6XQ2 - chains C and B of the 3 polymer chains in the assembly; structure by X-ray diffraction, 3.00 A resolution.

== Chain C ==
Molecule: antibody S8V2-37 heavy chain
From: Homo sapiens
Notes: antibody fragment or engineered binder
Amino-acid sequence (233 residues; row label = number of the first residue in the row):
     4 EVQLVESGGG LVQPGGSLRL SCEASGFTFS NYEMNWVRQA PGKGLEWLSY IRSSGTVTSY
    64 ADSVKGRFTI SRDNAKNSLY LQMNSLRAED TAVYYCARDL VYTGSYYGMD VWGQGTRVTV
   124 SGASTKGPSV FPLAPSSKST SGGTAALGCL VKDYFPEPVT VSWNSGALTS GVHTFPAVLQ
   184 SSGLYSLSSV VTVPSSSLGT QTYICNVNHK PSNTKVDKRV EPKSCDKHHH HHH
Not modelled in the structure: 140-144, 226-236
Disulfides: C25-C99, C152-C208

== Chain B ==
Molecule: antibody S8V2-37 light chain
From: Homo sapiens
Notes: antibody fragment or engineered binder
Amino-acid sequence (214 residues; each row starts with the number of its first residue):
     1 AIQLTQSPSS LSASVGDRVT ITCRTSQGIS TPLAWYQHKP GKSPKLLIHD AFSLESGVPS
    61 RFSGSGSGTD FSLTISSVQP EDFATYYCQQ FYDYPITFGQ GTRLEIRRTV AAPSVFIFPP
   121 SDEQLKSGTA SVVCLLNNFY PREAKVQWKV DNALQSGNSQ ESVTEQDSKD STYSLSSTLT
   181 LSKADYEKHK VYACEVTHQG LSSPVTKSFN RGEC
Not modelled in the structure: 212-214
Disulfides: C23-C88, C134-C194

== Interface between chain C and chain B ==
Residue-residue contacts - 62 pairs, chain C then chain B:
  Q42(C) with H38(B), hydrogen bond
  G47(C) with Y87(B)
  L48(C) with Y87(B); F98(B)
  W50(C) with Y94(B), hydrophobic; P95(B), hydrophobic; I96(B); F98(B)
  Y53(C) with Y94(B), hydrophobic
  Y98(C) with K42(B); S43(B)
  D102(C) with Y94(B)
  Y105(C) with L54(B), hydrophobic
  Y109(C) with Q89(B), hydrogen bond; F91(B), hydrophobic
  Y110(C) with L46(B); I48(B); H49(B); L54(B), hydrophobic
  G111(C) with Y36(B)
  M112(C) with Y36(B), hydrogen bond (backbone-side chain); L46(B); I96(B), hydrophobic
  D113(C) with L46(B)
  W115(C) with Y36(B); S43(B); P44(B)
  G116(C) with S43(B), hydrogen bond (backbone-side chain)
  Q117(C) with S43(B)
  F134(C) with S121(B); E123(B); Q124(B)
  P135(C) with S121(B)
  L136(C) with F118(B), hydrophobic
  A137(C) with F118(B)
  T147(C) with F116(B)
  A149(C) with F116(B), hydrophobic; F118(B)
  L150(C) with F118(B), hydrophobic
  L153(C) with Q124(B); S131(B)
  K155(C) with T129(B); S131(B)
  H176(C) with N137(B); N138(B); S174(B)
  F178(C) with L135(B), hydrophobic; S162(B); T164(B); S174(B); L175(B); S176(B)
  P179(C) with S162(B), hydrogen bond (backbone-side chain); V163(B)
  V181(C) with Q160(B); E161(B); S162(B)
  Q183(C) with Q160(B)
  S191(C) with S176(B)
  V193(C) with L135(B), hydrophobic
  T195(C) with N137(B)
  K221(C) with E123(B), salt bridge
Interface residues without a listed pair, chain C (43 interface residues in all): K46, E49, L103, G118, V133, G145, T177, L182, S184
Interface residues without a listed pair, chain B (37 interface residues in all): A34, V133, T180

== Overview ==
43 residues of chain C face 37 of chain B across their interface, with 5 hydrogen bonds and 1 salt bridge.
Among the polar pairs are K221(C)-E123(B), Q42(C)-H38(B) and Y109(C)-Q89(B).
Chain C is antibody S8V2-37 heavy chain and chain B is antibody S8V2-37 light chain, both from Homo sapiens;
the structure, Human antibody S8V2-37 in complex with the influenza hemagglutinin head domain of
A/Texas/50/2012(H3N2), was determined by X-ray diffraction, deposited together with 6XPQ, 6XPX, 6XPY, 6XPZ and
6XQ4.
